Entry 9F62 (electron microscopy, 5.44 A resolution (low resolution: residue-level contacts below are approximate; hydrogen-bond / salt-bridge calls are withheld)); this record covers chains 5D and 5L of the 214 polymer chains in the assembly.

Chain 5D:
Protein: NADH:ubiquinone oxidoreductase 30kDa subunit domain-containing protein
Organism: Chlamydomonas reinhardtii
UniProt: A8IHL3 (A8IHL3_CHLRE); numbering as in UniProt (aligned over 1-282)
Amino-acid sequence (282 residues; row label = number of the first residue in the row):
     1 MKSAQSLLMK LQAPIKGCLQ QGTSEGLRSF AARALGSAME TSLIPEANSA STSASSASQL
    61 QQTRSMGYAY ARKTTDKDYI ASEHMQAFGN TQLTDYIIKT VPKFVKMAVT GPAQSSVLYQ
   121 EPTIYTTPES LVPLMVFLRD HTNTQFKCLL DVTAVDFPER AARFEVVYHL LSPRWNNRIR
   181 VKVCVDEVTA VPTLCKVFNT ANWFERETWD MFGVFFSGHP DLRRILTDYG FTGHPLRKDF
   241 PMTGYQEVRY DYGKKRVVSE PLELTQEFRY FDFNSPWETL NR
Not modelled in the structure: 1-66

Chain 5L:
Protein: NADH dehydrogenase [ubiquinone] iron-sulfur protein 4, mitochondrial
Organism: Chlamydomonas reinhardtii
UniProt: Q6UP29 (Q6UP29_CHLRE); residues 1-187 here = UniProt positions 1-187
Amino-acid sequence (187 residues; row label = number of the first residue in the row):
     1 MQRSILSALL PRLPLGVREF ATASADYSIA MKKAAEITGA AESAMGPKEG GFTAGVPLDT
    61 FTRKARIYAP ARTASQSGLA RTVDFATTTP AWKIEFEPTA KWQNPLMGWT SSADPLENVG
   121 RSALVFYTKE EAMRFCEKLG WEYEVTEPNK RRTQRTKRYM QYGDNFGTKR AGVPDLSTLP
   181 SNRAAAK
Not modelled in the structure: 1-18, 183-187

How chain 5D and chain 5L interact:
Contacting residue pairs (76):
  Met-107(5D) / Ala-30(5L)
  Met-107(5D) / Lys-33(5L)
  Met-107(5D) / Ala-34(5L)
  Tyr-125(5D) / Ala-34(5L)
  Phe-157(5D) / Met-31(5L)
  Pro-158(5D) / Phe-126(5L)
  Glu-159(5D) / Phe-126(5L)
  Glu-159(5D) / Tyr-127(5L)
  Glu-159(5D) / Glu-131(5L)
  Glu-159(5D) / Arg-134(5L)
  Arg-160(5D) / Met-31(5L)
  Arg-160(5D) / Lys-33(5L)
  Arg-160(5D) / Ala-34(5L)
  Arg-160(5D) / Ala-35(5L)
  Arg-160(5D) / Arg-134(5L)
  Ala-161(5D) / Arg-134(5L)
  Ala-162(5D) / Ala-40(5L)
  Cys-184(5D) / Ala-34(5L)
  Cys-184(5D) / Ala-40(5L)
  Asp-186(5D) / Ser-43(5L)
  Glu-187(5D) / Met-45(5L)
  Glu-187(5D) / Lys-138(5L)
  Thr-232(5D) / Gly-55(5L)
  Gly-233(5D) / Ala-54(5L)
  His-234(5D) / Thr-53(5L)
  Arg-237(5D) / Thr-53(5L)
  Arg-237(5D) / Ala-54(5L)
  Lys-238(5D) / Val-119(5L)
  Lys-238(5D) / Ala-123(5L)
  Asp-239(5D) / Val-119(5L)
  Asp-239(5D) / Leu-139(5L)
  Phe-240(5D) / Val-119(5L)
  Pro-241(5D) / Pro-115(5L)
  Pro-241(5D) / Val-119(5L)
  Met-242(5D) / Asn-118(5L)
  Gly-244(5D) / Pro-115(5L)
  Tyr-245(5D) / Val-56(5L)
  Tyr-245(5D) / Pro-57(5L)
  Tyr-245(5D) / Thr-60(5L)
  Tyr-245(5D) / Pro-115(5L)
  Leu-262(5D) / Ala-113(5L)
  Glu-263(5D) / Ala-113(5L)
  Leu-264(5D) / Ser-111(5L)
  Leu-264(5D) / Ser-112(5L)
  Thr-265(5D) / Asn-104(5L)
  Thr-265(5D) / Trp-109(5L)
  Thr-265(5D) / Thr-110(5L)
  Thr-265(5D) / Ser-111(5L)
  Gln-266(5D) / Trp-109(5L)
  Gln-266(5D) / Thr-110(5L)
  Glu-267(5D) / Lys-101(5L)
  Glu-267(5D) / Thr-110(5L)
  Glu-267(5D) / Ser-112(5L)
  Glu-267(5D) / Glu-117(5L)
  Phe-268(5D) / Glu-117(5L)
  Phe-268(5D) / Asn-118(5L)
  Tyr-270(5D) / Arg-121(5L)
  Tyr-270(5D) / Ser-122(5L)
  Asp-272(5D) / Arg-81(5L)
  Asn-274(5D) / Arg-81(5L)
  Pro-276(5D) / Gln-76(5L)
  Pro-276(5D) / Gly-78(5L)
  Pro-276(5D) / Leu-79(5L)
  Pro-276(5D) / Ala-80(5L)
  Trp-277(5D) / Gln-76(5L)
  Trp-277(5D) / Ser-77(5L)
  Trp-277(5D) / Gly-78(5L)
  Trp-277(5D) / Ala-80(5L)
  Glu-278(5D) / Ala-80(5L)
  Asn-281(5D) / Thr-88(5L)
  Asn-281(5D) / Thr-89(5L)
  Arg-282(5D) / Asp-26(5L)
  Arg-282(5D) / Thr-88(5L)
  Arg-282(5D) / Thr-89(5L)
  Arg-282(5D) / Pro-90(5L)
  Arg-282(5D) / Tyr-127(5L)
Other interface residues (no listed pair), chain 5D (44 interface residues in all): Lys-106, Val-109, Arg-163, Glu-165, Lys-182, Val-188, Ser-275
Other interface residues (no listed pair), chain 5L (50 interface residues in all): Tyr-27, Ser-28, Ile-37, Thr-38, Leu-116, Phe-135

Summary:
The interface between chain 5D and chain 5L involves 44 residues on one side and 50 on the other.
Chain 5D is NADH:ubiquinone oxidoreductase 30kDa subunit domain-containing protein and chain 5L is NADH
dehydrogenase [ubiquinone] iron-sulfur protein 4, mitochondrial, both from Chlamydomonas reinhardtii; the
structure, Subtomogram average of the Chlamydomonas reinhardtii mitochondrial respirasome I2 III4 IV6, was
determined by electron microscopy (same publication as 9F5X, 9F5Y, 9F5Z, 9F60 and 9F61).
